PDB entry 1S60 | X-ray diffraction, 3.00 A resolution | chain A

Chain A:
Molecule: aminoglycoside 6'-N-acetyltransferase
Organism: Salmonella enteritidis
Notes: EC 2.3.1.82
UniProt: Q9R381 (Q9R381_SALEN); residue numbers follow UniProt; this construct covers 1-145
Chain sequence (165 residues; each row starts with the number of its first residue; numbers below 1 keep their minus sign (Met-19 is residue -19)):
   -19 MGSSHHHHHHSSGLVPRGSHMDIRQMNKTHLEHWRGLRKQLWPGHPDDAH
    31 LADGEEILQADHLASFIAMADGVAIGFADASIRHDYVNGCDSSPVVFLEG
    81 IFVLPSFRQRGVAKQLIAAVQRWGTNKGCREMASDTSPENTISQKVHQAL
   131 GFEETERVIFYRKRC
Not modelled in the structure: -19 to -7
Differences from the reference sequence: expression tag (-19 to 0)
Ligand contacts: coenzyme A (COA): Leu21, Glu79, Gly80, Ile81, Phe82, Val83, Phe87, Arg88, Gln89, Arg90, Gly91, Val92, Ala93, Lys94, Asp115, Asn120, Ile122, Ser123, Lys125, Val126, Ala129, Leu130
From the paper describing this entry:
  - interface residues: Trp22, Glu79, Asp115

Overview:
Chain A binds coenzyme A. From the paper: interface residues Trp22, Glu79 and Asp115.
Chain A is aminoglycoside 6'-N-acetyltransferase (Salmonella enteritidis); the structure, Aminoglycoside
N-Acetyltransferase AAC(6')-Iy in Complex with CoA and N-terminal His(6)-tag (crystal form 2), was determined
by X-ray diffraction together with 1S3Z and 1S5K from the same study.
